3PCL - chains M and N of the 12 polymer chains in the assembly; structure by X-ray diffraction, 2.15 A resolution.

[Chain M (and N)]
Protein: Protocatechuate 3,4-dioxygenase
Organism: Pseudomonas putida
Notes: EC 1.13.11.3; chain N of this document is another copy of the same molecule, construct and numbering; everything in this record applies to it too
UniProt: P00437 (PCXB_PSEPU); residues 301-538 here correspond to UniProt positions 1-238 (UniProt number = residue number - 300)
Amino-acid sequence (238 residues; numbered 301 to 538; the number before each row is that of its first residue):
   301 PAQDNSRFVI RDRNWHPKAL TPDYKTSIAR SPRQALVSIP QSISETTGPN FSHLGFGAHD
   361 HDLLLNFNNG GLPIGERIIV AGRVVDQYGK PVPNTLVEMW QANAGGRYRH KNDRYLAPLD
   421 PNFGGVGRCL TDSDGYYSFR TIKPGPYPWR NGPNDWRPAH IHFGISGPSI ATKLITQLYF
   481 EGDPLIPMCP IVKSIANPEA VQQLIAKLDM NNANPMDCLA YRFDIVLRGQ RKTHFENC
Not modelled in the structure: 368-370, 537-538
Ion coordination: Fe ion: Y408, H460, H462 (together with 2-hydroxyisonicotinic acid N-oxide, cyanide ion)
Small-molecule neighbours: 2-hydroxyisonicotinic acid N-oxide (INO): Y324, Y408, Y447, W449, R457, H460, H462, Q477, I491

[Chain M / chain N interface]
Residue-residue contacts (12; chain M residue first):
  D323(M) - N314(N)  hydrogen bond
  D323(M) - K318(N)  salt bridge
  K325(M) - A335(N)
  K325(M) - L336(N)  hydrogen bond (side chain-backbone)
  K325(M) - S338(N)  hydrogen bond
  I328(M) - R333(N)
  I328(M) - A335(N)  hydrophobic
  N451(M) - S338(N)  hydrogen bond (backbone-side chain)
  G452(M) - S338(N)
  P453(M) - I310(N)  hydrophobic
  P453(M) - S338(N)
  N454(M) - I310(N)

[Overview]
The chain M/chain N interface involves 7 residues from each chain, with 4 hydrogen bonds and 1 salt bridge.
Among the polar pairs are D323(M)-K318(N), D323(M)-N314(N) and K325(M)-L336(N). Chain M binds
2-hydroxyisonicotinic acid N-oxide. Y408(M), H460(M) and H462(M) form the Fe ion site.
Chain M and chain N are both Protocatechuate 3,4-dioxygenase (Pseudomonas putida); the structure, Structure of
protocatechuate 3,4-dioxygenase complexed with 2-hydroxyisonicotinic acid N-oxide and cyanide, was determined
by X-ray diffraction together with 3PCA, 3PCJ, 3PCK and 3PCM from the same study.
